Entry 9MLA (electron microscopy, 2.24 A resolution); this record covers chains C and E of the 12 polymer chains in the assembly.

[Chain C]
Name: Surface protein
Source organism: Homo sapiens
Reference sequence: P61570 (ENK25_HUMAN); residue numbers follow UniProt; this construct covers 97-465
Sequence (369 residues; numbered 97 to 465; the number before each row is that of its first residue):
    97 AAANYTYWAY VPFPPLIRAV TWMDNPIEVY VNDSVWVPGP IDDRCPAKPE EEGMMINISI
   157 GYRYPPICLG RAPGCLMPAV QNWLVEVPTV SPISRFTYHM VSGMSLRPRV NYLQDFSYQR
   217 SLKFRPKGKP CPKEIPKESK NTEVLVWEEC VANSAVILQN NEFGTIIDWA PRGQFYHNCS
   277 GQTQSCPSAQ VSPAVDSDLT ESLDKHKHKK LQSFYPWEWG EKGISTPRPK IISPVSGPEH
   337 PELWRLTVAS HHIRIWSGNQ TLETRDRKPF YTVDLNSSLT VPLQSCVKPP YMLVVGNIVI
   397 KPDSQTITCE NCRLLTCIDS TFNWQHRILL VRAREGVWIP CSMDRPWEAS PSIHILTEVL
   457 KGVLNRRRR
Disordered / not traced: 97-99, 460-465
Disulfide bonds: Cys-164/Cys-171, Cys-227/Cys-246, Cys-275/Cys-282, Cys-382/Cys-413, Cys-405/Cys-408
Glycans and other covalent adducts: N-acetylglucosamine (NAG) linked to Asn-100, Asn-128, Asn-153, Asn-274, Asn-355, Asn-372
Construct notes: conflict Arg-167 (Thr in P61570), Thr-185 (Ile in P61570), Ile-328 (Val in P61570); engineered mutation Cys-437 (Val in P61570), Arg-463 (Ser in P61570), Arg-464 (Lys in P61570)
Reported in the primary citation:
  - post-translational modification sites: Asn-128

[Chain E]
Name: Transmembrane protein, Fibritin
Source organism: Homo sapiens
Reference sequence: chimeric construct of P61570, P10104: residues 466-632 from P61570 (ENK25_HUMAN) positions 466-632 (same numbers); residues 651-676 from P10104 positions 459-484 (UniProt number = residue number - 192)
Sequence (253 residues; row label = number of the first residue in the row):
   466 FIFTLIAVIM GLIAVTATAA VAGVALHSSV QSCNFVNDWQ KNSTRLWNSQ SSIDQKLANQ
   526 INDLRQTVIW MGDRLMSLEH RFQLQCDWNT SDFCITPQIY NESEHHWDMV RRHLQGREDN
   586 LTLDISKLKE QIFEASKAHL NLVPGTEAIA GVADGLANLN PVTWVKTDDD DKAGGSGGSG
   646 GSGGGYIPEA PRDGQAYVRK DGEWVLLSTF LASGLEVLFQ GPGAGWSHPQ FEKGGGSGGG
   706 SGGGSWSHPQ FEK
Disordered / not traced: 621-718
Disulfide bonds: Cys-551/Cys-559
Glycans and other covalent adducts: N-acetylglucosamine (NAG) linked to Asn-507, Asn-554, Asn-585; glycan linked to Asn-566
Construct notes: conflict Ala-484 (Gly in P61570), Glu-599 (Lys in P61570), Leu-671 (Phe479 in P10104); engineered mutation Cys-498 (Val in P61570); linker (633-650); expression tag (677-718)
Reported in the primary citation:
  - mutagenesis - L529P: increased expression
  - post-translational modification sites: Asn-566

[Chain C / chain E interface]
Residue-residue contacts (7; chain C residue first):
  Phe-109(C) / Glu-544(E)
  His-450(C) / Val-608(E)
  Ile-451(C) / Pro-609(E)
  Glu-454(C) / Ile-614(E)
  Val-455(C) / Ile-614(E)
  Val-455(C) / Ala-618(E)
  Val-459(C) / Ala-618(E)

[In short]
Chain C and chain E form an interface of 6 and 5 residues respectively. Covalently linked N-acetylglucosamine:
at Asn-100(C), Asn-128(C), Asn-153(C), Asn-274(C), Asn-355(C) and Asn-372(C). N-acetylglucosamine is
covalently linked to Asn-507(E), Asn-554(E) and Asn-585(E). From the paper: L529P of chain E increases
expression; modification sites Asn-128(C) and Asn-566(E).
Chain C is Surface protein and chain E is Transmembrane protein, Fibritin, both from Homo sapiens; the
structure, Pre-fusion HERV-K Envelope Protein Trimer Ectodomain in complex with Kenv-6 Fab, was determined by
electron microscopy together with 9MLK and 9O4F from the same study.
